Entry 1NC1 (X-ray diffraction, 2.00 A resolution); this record covers chains A and B.

== Chain A (and B) ==
Name: MTA/SAH nucleosidase
Organism: Escherichia coli
Notes: EC 3.2.2.9, 3.2.2.16; chain B of this document is another copy of the same molecule, construct and numbering; everything in this record applies to it too
UniProt: P24247 (MTNN_ECOLI); numbering as in UniProt (aligned over 1-232)
Amino-acid sequence (242 residues; row label = number of the first residue in the row; numbers below 1 keep their minus sign (Phe-9 is residue -9)):
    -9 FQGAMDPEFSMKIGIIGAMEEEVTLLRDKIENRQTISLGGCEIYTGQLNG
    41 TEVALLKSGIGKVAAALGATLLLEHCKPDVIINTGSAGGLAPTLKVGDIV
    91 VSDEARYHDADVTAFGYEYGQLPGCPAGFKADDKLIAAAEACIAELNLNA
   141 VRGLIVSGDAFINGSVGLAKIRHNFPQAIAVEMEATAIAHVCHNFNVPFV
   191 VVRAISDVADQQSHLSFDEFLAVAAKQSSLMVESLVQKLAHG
Disordered / not traced: -9 to -2 (chain B: -9 to 0)
Construct notes: expression tag (-9 to 0)

== Interface between chain A and chain B ==
Residue-residue contacts - 60 pairs, chain A then chain B:
  Leu28(A) - Glu64(B)
  Leu28(A) - Phe185(B)  hydrophobic
  Gly29(A) - Asn184(B)  hydrogen bond (backbone-side chain)
  Gly29(A) - Phe185(B)
  Gly30(A) - Asn184(B)
  Ile50(A) - Pro113(B)
  Lys52(A) - Val53(B)
  Lys52(A) - Asp149(B)  salt bridge
  Val53(A) - Lys52(B)
  Val53(A) - Ala56(B)  hydrophobic
  Val53(A) - Tyr97(B)
  Val53(A) - Ala177(B)  hydrophobic
  Val53(A) - His180(B)
  Ala56(A) - Val53(B)  hydrophobic
  Ala56(A) - Ala56(B)  hydrophobic
  Leu57(A) - Thr60(B)
  Leu57(A) - Asn184(B)
  Thr60(A) - Leu57(B)
  Thr60(A) - Thr60(B)
  Thr60(A) - Leu61(B)
  Leu61(A) - Glu64(B)
  Glu64(A) - Leu28(B)
  Tyr97(A) - Val53(B)
  Asp99(A) - Asp149(B)
  Ala100(A) - Asp149(B)
  Asp101(A) - Asp149(B)  hydrogen bond (backbone-backbone)
  Asp101(A) - Ala150(B)
  Asp101(A) - Phe151(B)  hydrogen bond (backbone-backbone)
  Val102(A) - Met173(B)  hydrophobic
  Ala104(A) - Phe151(B)  hydrophobic
  Ala104(A) - Asn153(B)
  Ala104(A) - His204(B)  hydrogen bond (backbone-side chain)
  Phe105(A) - Phe151(B)  hydrophobic
  Phe105(A) - His204(B)
  Phe105(A) - Phe207(B)  hydrophobic
  Phe105(A) - Asp208(B)
  Leu112(A) - Met173(B)  hydrophobic
  Pro113(A) - Ile50(B)  hydrophobic
  Asp149(A) - Lys52(B)  salt bridge
  Asp149(A) - Asp99(B)
  Asp149(A) - Ala100(B)
  Asp149(A) - Asp101(B)  hydrogen bond (backbone-backbone)
  Ala150(A) - Asp101(B)
  Phe151(A) - Asp101(B)  hydrogen bond (backbone-backbone)
  Phe151(A) - Ala104(B)  hydrophobic
  Phe151(A) - Phe105(B)  hydrophobic
  Met173(A) - Val102(B)  hydrophobic
  Met173(A) - Leu112(B)  hydrophobic
  Ala177(A) - Val53(B)  hydrophobic
  His180(A) - Val53(B)
  His180(A) - Ala54(B)
  Asn184(A) - Gly29(B)  hydrogen bond (side chain-backbone)
  Asn184(A) - Gly30(B)
  Asn184(A) - Leu57(B)
  Phe185(A) - Leu28(B)  hydrophobic
  Phe185(A) - Gly29(B)
  His204(A) - Ala104(B)  hydrogen bond (side chain-backbone)
  His204(A) - Phe105(B)
  Phe207(A) - Phe105(B)  hydrophobic
  Asp208(A) - Phe105(B)
Also at the interface, not in a pair above, chain A (34 interface residues in all): Ala54, Asn153, Val181
Also at the interface, not in a pair above, chain B (35 interface residues in all): Gly51, Val181

== Overview ==
The interface between chain A and chain B involves 34 residues on one side and 35 on the other, with 8
hydrogen bonds and 2 salt bridges. Among the polar pairs are Lys52(A)-Asp149(B), Gly29(A)-Asn184(B) and
Ala104(A)-His204(B).
Both chains are MTA/SAH nucleosidase (Escherichia coli). Entry 1NC1 (Crystal structure of E. coli MTA/AdoHcy
nucleosidase complexed with 5'-methylthiotubercidin (MTH)) was determined by X-ray diffraction (same
publication as 1NC3).
